PDB entry 7U48 | X-ray diffraction, 1.67 A resolution | chain A

[Chain A]
Name: Beta-lactamase
Source organism: Escherichia coli
Notes: EC 3.5.2.6
UniProt: C7S9T0 (C7S9T0_ECOLX); residues -2 to 288 here correspond to UniProt positions 21-311 (UniProt number = residue number + 23)
Sequence (291 residues; row label = number of the first residue in the row; numbers below 1 keep their minus sign (Met-2 is residue -2)):
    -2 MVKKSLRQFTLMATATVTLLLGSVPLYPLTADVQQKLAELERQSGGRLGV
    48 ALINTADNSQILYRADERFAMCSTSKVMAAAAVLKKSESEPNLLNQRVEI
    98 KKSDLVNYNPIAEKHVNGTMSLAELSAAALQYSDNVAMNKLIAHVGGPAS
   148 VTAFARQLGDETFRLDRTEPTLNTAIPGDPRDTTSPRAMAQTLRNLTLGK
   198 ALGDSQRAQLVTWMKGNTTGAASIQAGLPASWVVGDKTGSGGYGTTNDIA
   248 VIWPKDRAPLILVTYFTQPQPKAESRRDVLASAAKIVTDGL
Unresolved in the structure: -2 to 24
Covalent attachments: (E)-5-hydroxy-3-oxo-N-(3-oxopropylidene)-L-norvaline (LBX) linked to Ser70
Differences from the reference sequence: engineered mutation Pro25 (Ala48 in C7S9T0), Leu26 (Gln49 in C7S9T0)
Small-molecule neighbours: LBX ((E)-5-hydroxy-3-oxo-N-(3-oxopropylidene)-L-norvaline): Cys69, Lys73, Ser130, Asn132, Glu166, Pro167, Asn170, Gly236, Ser237, Gly238, Gly239
From the paper describing this entry:
  - binding site for LBX: Ser70, Glu166, Asn170, Ser237
  - conformationally variable residues (side-chain flip): Lys73, Glu166, Asn170
  - catalytic residues: Ser70, Lys73, Ser130, Glu166, Ser237
  - mutagenesis - S70A: decreased catalytic activity on DFC
  - mutagenesis - S70A: decreased catalytic activity on ampicillin
  - mutagenesis - S70A: decreased catalytic activity on ceftiofur
  - mutagenesis - S70A (46-fold): decreased catalytic activity on nitrocefin

[Overview]
Covalently linked compound LBX: at Ser70. The paper reports catalytic residues Ser70, Lys73 and Ser130 among
others; S70A reduces catalytic activity on DFC.
Chain A is Beta-lactamase (Escherichia coli); the structure, Clavulanic acid-CTX-M-15, was determined by X-ray
diffraction (same publication as 7U49, 7U4B and 7U57).
